8R9T - chains A and B of the 4 polymer chains in the assembly; structure by X-ray diffraction, 1.40 A resolution.

# Chain A (and B)
Molecule: Flagellar associated protein
Notes: chain B of this document is another copy of the same molecule, construct and numbering; everything in this record applies to it too
UniProt: A0A2K3CYA1 (A0A2K3CYA1_CHLRE); residue numbers follow UniProt; this construct covers 212-246
Sequence (35 residues; each row starts with the number of its first residue):
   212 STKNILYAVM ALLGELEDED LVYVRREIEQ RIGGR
Unresolved in the structure: 245-246
Ion coordination: Ca2+: E238, Q241 (shared with 1 residue of chain D)

# Chain A / chain B interface
Pairs across the interface (51):
  T213(A) with E226(B); E228(B); D231(B), hydrogen bond
  I216(A) with L223(B); L227(B), hydrophobic
  L217(A) with L227(B); D231(B); V235(B), hydrophobic
  V220(A) with L223(B), hydrophobic; V235(B), hydrophobic
  M221(A) with Y234(B); V235(B), hydrophobic; E238(B)
  L223(A) with V220(B), hydrophobic
  L224(A) with V235(B), hydrophobic; E238(B); R242(B), hydrogen bond (backbone-side chain)
  E226(A) with T213(B); I216(B)
  L227(A) with T213(B); I216(B), hydrophobic; L217(B); R242(B), hydrogen bond (backbone-side chain)
  E228(A) with T213(B); R242(B)
  D229(A) with R242(B), salt bridge; I243(B)
  D231(A) with T213(B); L217(B)
  L232(A) with I239(B); R242(B)
  V233(A) with I243(B), hydrophobic
  Y234(A) with L217(B), hydrophobic; M221(B)
  V235(A) with L217(B), hydrophobic; I239(B), hydrophobic
  R236(A) with I239(B); I243(B); G244(B)
  E238(A) with M221(B); L224(B)
  I239(A) with V235(B), hydrophobic; R236(B)
  R242(A) with L224(B), hydrogen bond (side chain-backbone); G225(B); L227(B), hydrogen bond (side chain-backbone); E228(B); D229(B), salt bridge; L232(B)
  I243(A) with D229(B); R236(B)
Interface residues without a listed pair, chain A (24 interface residues in all): A219, G225, G244

# Overview
24 residues of chain A and 22 residues of chain B are in contact; the contacts include 5 hydrogen bonds and 2
salt bridges. Among the polar pairs are D229(A)-R242(B), T213(A)-D231(B) and L224(A)-R242(B). The Ca2+ site is
built by E238(A) and Q241(A).
Both chains are Flagellar associated protein. Entry 8R9T (Crystal structure of the C-terminal domain of
Chlamydomonas reinhardtii CFAP410) was determined by X-ray diffraction together with 8AXO and 8AXR from the
same study.
